Entry 1KSY (X-ray diffraction, 3.05 A resolution); this record covers chains D and A of the 4 polymer chains in the assembly.

Chain D:
Molecule: E1 Recognition Sequence, Strand 1
Sequence (21 nucleotides; row label = number of the first residue in the row):
     1 ATAATTGTTGTCAACAATTAT

Chain A:
Molecule: Replication protein E1
Organism: Bovine papillomavirus
Notes: fragment: DNA Binding Domain
Reference sequence: P03116 (VE1_BPV1); residues 159-309 here = UniProt positions 159-309
Chain sequence (154 residues; row label = number of the first residue in the row):
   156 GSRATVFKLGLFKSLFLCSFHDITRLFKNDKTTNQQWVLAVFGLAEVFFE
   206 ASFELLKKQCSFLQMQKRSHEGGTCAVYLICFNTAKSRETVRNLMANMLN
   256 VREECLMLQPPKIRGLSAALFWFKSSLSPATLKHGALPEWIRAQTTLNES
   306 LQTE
Not modelled in the structure: 156-158, 304-309
Construct notes: cloning artifact (156-158)
What the authors report for this chain:
  - binding site for E1 Recognition Sequence, Strand 1: Arg180 to Asn189, Thr239 to Asn248
  - binding site for E1 Recognition Sequence, Strand 2: Thr239 to Asn248
  - binding site for E1 Recognition Sequence, Strand 1 (chain D): Asn184, Lys186
  - conformationally variable residues (domain motion): Thr187

How chain D and chain A interact:
Pairs across the interface (6):
  DA13(D) - Thr245(A)  phosphate contact
  DA13(D) - Asn248(A)  hydrogen bond to the phosphate
  DA14(D) - Thr239(A)  phosphate contact
  DA14(D) - Lys241(A)  salt bridge to the phosphate
  DA14(D) - Thr245(A)  phosphate contact
  DC15(D) - Thr239(A)  hydrogen bond to the phosphate
Interface residues without a listed pair, chain D (4 interface residues in all): DC12
Interface residues without a listed pair, chain A (6 interface residues in all): Thr188, Ala240

Overview:
4 residues of chain D face 6 of chain A across their interface; the contacts include 2 hydrogen bonds and 1
salt bridge. Among the polar pairs are DA13(D)-Asn248(A), DC15(D)-Thr239(A) and DA14(D)-Lys241(A). From the
paper: a binding site for E1 Recognition Sequence, Strand 1 at Arg180(A) and Thr239(A); a binding site for E1
Recognition Sequence, Strand 1 (chain D) at Asn184(A) and Lys186(A).
Chain D is E1 Recognition Sequence, Strand 1 and chain A is Replication protein E1 (Bovine papillomavirus);
the structure, Crystal Structures of Two Intermediates in the Assembly of the Papillomavirus Replication
Initiation Complex, was determined by X-ray diffraction, deposited together with 1KSX.
